PDB entry 2IBW | X-ray diffraction, 1.90 A resolution | chains C and D of the 4 polymer chains in the assembly

== Chain C (and D) ==
Name: Acetyl-CoA acetyltransferase
Organism: Homo sapiens
Notes: EC 2.3.1.9; chain D of this document is another copy of the same molecule, construct and numbering; everything in this record applies to it too
UniProt: P24752 (THIL_HUMAN); numbering as in UniProt (aligned over 34-427)
Chain sequence (395 residues; row label = number of the first residue in the row):
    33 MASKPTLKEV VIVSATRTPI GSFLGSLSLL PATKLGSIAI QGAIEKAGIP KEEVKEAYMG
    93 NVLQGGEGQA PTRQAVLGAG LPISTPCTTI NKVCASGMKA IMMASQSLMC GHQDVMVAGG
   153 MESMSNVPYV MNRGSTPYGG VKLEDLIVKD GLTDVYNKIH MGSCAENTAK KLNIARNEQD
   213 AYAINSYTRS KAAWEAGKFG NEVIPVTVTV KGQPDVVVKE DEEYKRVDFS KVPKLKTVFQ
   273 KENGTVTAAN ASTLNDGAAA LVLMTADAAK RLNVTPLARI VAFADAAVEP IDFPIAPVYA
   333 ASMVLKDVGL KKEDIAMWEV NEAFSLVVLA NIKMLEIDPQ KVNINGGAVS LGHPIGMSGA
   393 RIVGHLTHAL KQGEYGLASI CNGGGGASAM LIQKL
Disordered / not traced: 33-34
Sequence notes: initiating methionine (33); engineered mutation A34 (Val in P24752); modified residue (126)
Modified positions: C126 (s-hydroxycysteine; CSO)
Swiss-Prot annotation at these positions:
  - active site: C126 (Acyl-thioester intermediate), C413 (Proton donor/acceptor)
  - binding site (CoA): Y219, R258 to D260, K263, S284
  - binding site (K(+)): Y219, A280, A281, A283, V381
  - site: H385 (Increases nucleophilicity of active site Cys)
  - modified residue: K66 (N6-acetyllysine), K78 (N6-succinyllysine), K174 (N6-acetyllysine), K181 (N6-acetyllysine), K190 (N6-acetyllysine), K202 (N6-acetyllysine), K223 (N6-acetyllysine), K230 (N6-acetyllysine), K243 (N6-succinyllysine), K251 (N6-acetyllysine), K257 (N6-acetyllysine), K263 (N6-acetyllysine), K266 (N6-succinyllysine), K268 (N6-succinyllysine), K273 (N6-acetyllysine), K338 (N6-acetyllysine)
  - natural variant: E85 (deletion: In 3KTD), N93 (N93S: In 3KTD), G152 (G152A: In 3KTD), N158 (N158D: In 3KTD), G183 (G183R: In 3KTD), T297 (T297M: In 3KTD), A301 (A301P: In 3KTD), I312 (I312T: In 3KTD), A333 (A333P: In 3KTD), G379 (G379V: In 3KTD), A380 (A380T: In 3KTD)
Ion coordination: K+: Y219, A280, A281, A283, V381
Small-molecule neighbours: coenzyme A (COA): C126, L184, H192, M193, Y219, R258, V259, D260, K263, V264, L267, V270, F271, A280, A281, S284, T285, L286, F325, A355, F356, H385, I387

== How chain C and chain D interact ==
Pairs across the interface (139):
  S35(C) - K40(D)
  P37(C) - T38(D)
  P37(C) - K40(D)
  P37(C) - M141(D)
  P37(C) - C142(D)
  T38(C) - P37(D)
  T38(C) - T38(D)  hydrogen bond (backbone-backbone)
  L39(C) - L39(D)  hydrophobic
  L39(C) - C142(D)
  K40(C) - S35(D)  hydrogen bond (side chain-backbone)
  K40(C) - P37(D)
  F55(C) - R165(D)
  E88(C) - K131(D)  salt bridge
  E88(C) - D317(D)
  Y90(C) - K131(D)  hydrogen bond
  Y90(C) - M135(D)  hydrophobic
  Q96(C) - Q96(D)  hydrogen bond
  Q96(C) - N123(D)  hydrogen bond
  Q96(C) - D182(D)
  G97(C) - D182(D)
  G98(C) - L178(D)
  G98(C) - K181(D)  hydrogen bond (backbone-side chain)
  G98(C) - D182(D)  hydrogen bond (backbone-side chain)
  E99(C) - D182(D)
  G100(C) - K181(D)
  G100(C) - D182(D)  hydrogen bond (backbone-side chain)
  Q101(C) - K181(D)
  Q101(C) - D182(D)
  Q101(C) - G183(D)  hydrogen bond (side chain-backbone)
  Q101(C) - T185(D)
  Q101(C) - V187(D)
  Q101(C) - M193(D)  hydrogen bond
  Q101(C) - G415(D)
  Q101(C) - G416(D)  hydrogen bond (side chain-backbone)
  A102(C) - V125(D)  hydrophobic
  R105(C) - Y188(D)  hydrogen bond (backbone-side chain)
  R105(C) - A319(D)
  R105(C) - V320(D)  hydrogen bond (side chain-backbone)
  R105(C) - G416(D)  hydrogen bond (side chain-backbone)
  Q106(C) - V187(D)
  Q106(C) - Y188(D)  hydrogen bond (backbone-side chain)
  L109(C) - Y188(D)
  I115(C) - A319(D)
  I115(C) - V320(D)
  I115(C) - E321(D)
  S116(C) - A319(D)
  P118(C) - D317(D)
  C119(C) - K124(D)
  T120(C) - I122(D)
  T120(C) - N123(D)
  T120(C) - K124(D)
  T120(C) - K131(D)
  T121(C) - I122(D)
  T121(C) - N123(D)  hydrogen bond (backbone-backbone)
  I122(C) - T120(D)
  I122(C) - T121(D)
  I122(C) - M135(D)  hydrophobic
  N123(C) - Q96(D)  hydrogen bond
  N123(C) - T120(D)
  N123(C) - T121(D)  hydrogen bond (backbone-backbone)
  K124(C) - C119(D)
  K124(C) - T120(D)
  V125(C) - A102(D)  hydrophobic
  K131(C) - E88(D)  salt bridge
  K131(C) - Y90(D)
  K131(C) - T120(D)
  M135(C) - Y90(D)
  M135(C) - I122(D)  hydrophobic
  M135(C) - M135(D)  hydrophobic
  Q138(C) - S139(D)  hydrogen bond
  Q138(C) - C142(D)
  Q138(C) - H144(D)  hydrogen bond
  S139(C) - Q138(D)
  M141(C) - P37(D)
  M141(C) - C142(D)  hydrophobic
  M141(C) - H144(D)
  C142(C) - P37(D)
  C142(C) - L39(D)
  C142(C) - Q138(D)
  C142(C) - M141(D)  hydrophobic
  C142(C) - C142(D)  hydrophobic
  G143(C) - P37(D)
  H144(C) - Q138(D)  hydrogen bond
  H144(C) - M141(D)
  H144(C) - F315(D)
  S157(C) - R165(D)
  V159(C) - R165(D)  hydrogen bond (backbone-side chain)
  P160(C) - V162(D)  hydrophobic
  P160(C) - M163(D)
  Y161(C) - Y161(D)
  Y161(C) - V162(D)
  Y161(C) - M163(D)  hydrogen bond (backbone-backbone)
  Y161(C) - R165(D)  hydrogen bond
  V162(C) - P160(D)  hydrophobic
  V162(C) - Y161(D)
  V162(C) - V162(D)  hydrophobic
  M163(C) - P160(D)
  M163(C) - Y161(D)  hydrogen bond (backbone-backbone)
  M163(C) - L175(D)  hydrophobic
  R165(C) - F55(D)
  R165(C) - S157(D)
  R165(C) - V159(D)  hydrogen bond (side chain-backbone)
  R165(C) - Y161(D)  hydrogen bond
  R165(C) - D177(D)  salt bridge
  R165(C) - I179(D)
  L175(C) - M163(D)  hydrophobic
  D177(C) - R165(D)  salt bridge
  L178(C) - G98(D)
  I179(C) - R165(D)
  K181(C) - G98(D)  hydrogen bond (side chain-backbone)
  K181(C) - G100(D)
  K181(C) - Q101(D)
  D182(C) - Q96(D)
  D182(C) - G97(D)
  D182(C) - G98(D)  hydrogen bond (side chain-backbone)
  D182(C) - E99(D)
  D182(C) - G100(D)  hydrogen bond (side chain-backbone)
  D182(C) - Q101(D)
  G183(C) - Q101(D)  hydrogen bond (backbone-side chain)
  T185(C) - Q101(D)
  D186(C) - Q101(D)
  V187(C) - Q101(D)
  V187(C) - Q106(D)
  Y188(C) - R105(D)
  Y188(C) - Q106(D)  hydrogen bond (side chain-backbone)
  Y188(C) - L109(D)
  M193(C) - Q101(D)  hydrogen bond
  F315(C) - H144(D)
  D317(C) - E88(D)
  D317(C) - P118(D)
  A319(C) - R105(D)
  A319(C) - I115(D)
  A319(C) - S116(D)
  V320(C) - R105(D)  hydrogen bond (backbone-side chain)
  V320(C) - I115(D)
  E321(C) - I115(D)
  G415(C) - Q101(D)
  G416(C) - Q101(D)  hydrogen bond (backbone-side chain)
  G416(C) - R105(D)  hydrogen bond (backbone-side chain)
Also at the interface, not in a pair above, chain C (71 interface residues in all): L56, P103, T117, M156, N164, L184, A318, P322, G417
Also at the interface, not in a pair above, chain D (71 interface residues in all): L56, P103, T117, G143, M156, N164, L184, D186, A318, P322, G417

== Summary ==
Chain C and chain D each contribute 71 residues to their interface; the contacts include 36 hydrogen bonds and
4 salt bridges. Polar pairs include E88(C)-K131(D), R165(C)-D177(D) and K40(C)-S35(D). Ligands of chain C:
coenzyme A.
Chain C and chain D are both Acetyl-CoA acetyltransferase (Homo sapiens); the structure, Crystallographic and
kinetic studies of human mitochondrial acetoacetyl-CoA thiolase (T2): the importance of potassium and chloride
..., was determined by X-ray diffraction (same publication as 2IB7, 2IB8, 2IB9, 2IBU and 2IBY).
